PDB entry 6RH1 | X-ray diffraction, 2.00 A resolution | chains B and C of the 4 polymer chains in the assembly

== Chain B ==
Name: Sensor histidine kinase
Source organism: Thermotoga maritima
UniProt: Q9WZV7 (Q9WZV7_THEMA); residue numbers follow UniProt; this construct covers 232-489
Sequence (258 residues; row label = number of the first residue in the row):
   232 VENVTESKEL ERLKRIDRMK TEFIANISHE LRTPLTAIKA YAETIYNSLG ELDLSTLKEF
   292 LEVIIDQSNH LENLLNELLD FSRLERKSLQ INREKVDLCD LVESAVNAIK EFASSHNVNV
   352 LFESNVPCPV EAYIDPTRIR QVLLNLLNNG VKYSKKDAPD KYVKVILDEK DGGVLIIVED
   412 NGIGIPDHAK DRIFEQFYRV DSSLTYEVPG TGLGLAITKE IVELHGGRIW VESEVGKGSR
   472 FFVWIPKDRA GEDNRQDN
Unresolved in the structure: 232-245, 480-489
Disulfide bonds: C330-C359
Small-molecule neighbours: ADP (adenosine-5'-diphosphate): N376, N380, G381, K383, Y384, D411, I414, G415, I416, I424, Y429, R430, V431, T436, G441, T442, G443, L444, G445, L446, A447, S470, F472
From the paper describing this entry:
  - binding site for sulfate ion: H260, R314

== Chain C ==
Name: Response regulator
Source organism: Thermotoga maritima
UniProt: Q9WYT9 (Q9WYT9_THEMA); residues 1-122 here = UniProt positions 1-122
Sequence (122 residues; row label = number of the first residue in the row):
     1 MSKKVLLVDD SAVLRKIVSF NLKKEGYEVI EAENGQIALE KLSEFTPDLI VLAIMMPVMD
    61 GFTVLKKLQE KEEWKRIPVI VLTAKGGEED ESLALSLGAR KVMRKPFSPS QFIEEVKHLL
   121 NE
Unresolved in the structure: 1, 122
Differences from the reference sequence: conflict A53 (Asp in Q9WYT9)
From the paper describing this entry:
  - binding site for sulfate ion: K85, D90

== How chain B and chain C interact ==
Contacting residue pairs - 40 pairs, chain B then chain C:
  H260(B) - A84(C)
  R263(B) - A84(C)
  R263(B) - K105(C)  hydrogen bond (side chain-backbone)
  R263(B) - P106(C)
  L266(B) - P106(C)  hydrophobic
  T267(B) - L14(C)
  T267(B) - K105(C)
  T267(B) - P106(C)
  T267(B) - F107(C)
  A268(B) - V13(C)  hydrophobic
  K270(B) - F107(C)  hydrogen bond (side chain-backbone)
  K270(B) - S108(C)
  A271(B) - I17(C)
  A271(B) - F107(C)  hydrophobic
  A271(B) - P109(C)
  Y272(B) - V13(C)  hydrogen bond (side chain-backbone)
  Y272(B) - K16(C)
  Y272(B) - I17(C)  hydrophobic
  E274(B) - S108(C)
  E274(B) - P109(C)
  T275(B) - I17(C)
  T275(B) - F20(C)
  T275(B) - N21(C)  hydrogen bond
  T275(B) - P109(C)
  N278(B) - K24(C)  hydrogen bond (backbone-side chain)
  S279(B) - F20(C)
  S279(B) - K24(C)  hydrogen bond
  E282(B) - F20(C)
  E282(B) - K24(C)
  L283(B) - F20(C)  hydrophobic
  E290(B) - K16(C)  salt bridge
  F291(B) - I17(C)  hydrophobic
  F291(B) - F20(C)  hydrophobic
  V294(B) - V13(C)  hydrophobic
  Q298(B) - V13(C)
  K387(B) - P57(C)
  Y437(B) - M55(C)
  Y437(B) - K85(C)
  E438(B) - M55(C)
  E438(B) - P57(C)
Also at the interface, not in a pair above, chain B (22 interface residues in all): T287
Also at the interface, not in a pair above, chain C (20 interface residues in all): M56, V58, D60, F62

== Overview ==
The interface between chain B and chain C involves 22 residues on one side and 20 on the other, with 6
hydrogen bonds and 1 salt bridge. Polar pairs include E290(B)-K16(C), R263(B)-K105(C) and K270(B)-F107(C).
Ligands of chain B: ADP. From the paper: a binding site for sulfate ion at H260(B), R314(B) and K85(C) among
others.
Here chain B is Sensor histidine kinase and chain C is Response regulator, both from Thermotoga maritima.
Entry 6RH1 (Revisiting pH-gated conformational switch. Complex HK853-RR468 D53A pH 7) was determined by X-ray
diffraction (same publication as 6RFV, 6RGY, 6RGZ, 6RH0, 6RH2, 6RH7 and 6RH8).
